Entry 2R42 (X-ray diffraction, 2.40 A resolution); this record covers chain A.

== Chain A ==
Molecule: Mevalonate kinase
Organism: Rattus norvegicus
Notes: EC 2.7.1.36
Reference sequence: P17256 (KIME_RAT); residue numbers follow UniProt; this construct covers 1-395
Amino-acid sequence (395 residues; numbered 1 to 395; the number before each row is that of its first residue):
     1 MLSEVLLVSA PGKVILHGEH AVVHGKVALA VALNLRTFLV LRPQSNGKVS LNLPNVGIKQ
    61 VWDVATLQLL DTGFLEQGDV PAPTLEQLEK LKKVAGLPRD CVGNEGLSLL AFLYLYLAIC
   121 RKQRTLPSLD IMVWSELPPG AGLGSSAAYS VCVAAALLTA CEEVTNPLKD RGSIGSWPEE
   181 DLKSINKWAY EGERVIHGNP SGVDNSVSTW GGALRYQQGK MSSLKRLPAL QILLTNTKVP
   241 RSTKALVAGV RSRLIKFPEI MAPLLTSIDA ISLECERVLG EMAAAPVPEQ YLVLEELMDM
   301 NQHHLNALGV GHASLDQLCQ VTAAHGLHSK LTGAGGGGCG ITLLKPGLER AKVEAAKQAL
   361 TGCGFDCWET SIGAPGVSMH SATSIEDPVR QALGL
Not modelled in the structure: 75-86
Residues lining bound ligands:
  - farnesyl thiopyrophosphate (FPS; S-[(2E,6E)-3,7,11-trimethyldodeca-2,6,10-trienyl] trihydrogen thiodiphosphate): L53, N55, V56, S108, V133, S135, P139, G140, A141, G142, L143, G144, S145, S146, Y149, H197
  - Mg2+ (MG): G144, S145, S146, A147, E193, H197, D204

== Overview ==
Ligands of chain A: Mg2+ and farnesyl thiopyrophosphate.
Chain A is Mevalonate kinase (Rattus norvegicus); the structure, The Biochemical and Structural Basis for
feedback Inhibition of Mevalonate Kinase and Isoprenoid Metabolism, was determined by X-ray diffraction,
deposited together with 2R3V.
